PDB entry 4MU5 | X-ray diffraction, 1.80 A resolution | chain A

Chain A:
Molecule: Neuroglobin
Source organism: Mus musculus
UniProtKB: Q9ER97 (NGB_MOUSE); numbering as in UniProt (aligned over 1-151)
Amino-acid sequence (154 residues; each row starts with the number of its first residue; numbers below 1 keep their minus sign (Gly-2 is residue -2)):
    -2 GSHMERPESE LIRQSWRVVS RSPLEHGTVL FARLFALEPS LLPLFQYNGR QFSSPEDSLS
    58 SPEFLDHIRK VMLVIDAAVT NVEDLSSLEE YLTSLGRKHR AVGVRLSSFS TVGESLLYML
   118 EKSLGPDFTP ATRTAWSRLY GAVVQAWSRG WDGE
Unresolved in the structure: -2 to 2, 151
Differences from the reference sequence: expression tag (-2 to 0); engineered mutation Ser55 (Cys in Q9ER97), Ser120 (Cys in Q9ER97), Trp144 (Met in Q9ER97)
Ion coordination: heme Fe: His64, His96
Small-molecule neighbours: heme (HEM): Leu31, Leu38, Leu41, Phe42, Tyr44, Glu60, His64, Lys67, Val68, Val71, Ile72, Tyr88, Leu92, Lys95, His96, Val99, Val101, Phe106, Val109, Tyr137, Trp144

Overview:
Ligands of chain A: heme. His64 and His96 coordinate a heme Fe ion.
Chain A is Neuroglobin (Mus musculus); the structure, Crystal structure of murine neuroglobin mutant M144W,
was determined by X-ray diffraction, deposited together with 4NZI, 4O1T, 4O2G and 4O35.
